Entry 3L28 (X-ray diffraction, 2.40 A resolution); this record covers chains B and E of the 6 polymer chains in the assembly.

[Chain B (and E)]
Molecule: Polymerase cofactor VP35
From: Zaire ebolavirus
Notes: fragment: vp35 interferon inhibitory domain; chain E of this document is another copy of the same molecule, construct and numbering; everything in this record applies to it too
UniProt: Q05127 (VP35_EBOZM); residue numbers follow UniProt; this construct covers 215-340
Chain sequence (129 residues; row label = number of the first residue in the row):
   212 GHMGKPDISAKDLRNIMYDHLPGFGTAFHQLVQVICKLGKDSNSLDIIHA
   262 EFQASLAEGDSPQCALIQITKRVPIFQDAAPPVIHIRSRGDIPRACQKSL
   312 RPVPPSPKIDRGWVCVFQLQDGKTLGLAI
Not modelled in the structure: 212-217 (chain E: 212-221, 253-255)
Modified positions: Mse214 (selenomethionine); Mse228 (selenomethionine; parent Met)
Sequence notes: expression tag (212-214); engineered mutation Ala339 (Lys in Q05127)
Swiss-Prot annotation at these positions:
  - modified residue (Phosphoserine): Ser310, Ser317
  - cross-link: Lys309 (Glycyl lysine isopeptide (Lys-Gly) (interchain with G-Cter in ubiquitin))
  - mutagenesis: Phe239 (F239A: Complete loss of interaction with host PRKRA and subsequent immune response inhibition), Arg305 (R305A: No effect on IRF3 promoter inhibition), Lys309 (K309A: Partial loss of IRF3 promoter inhibition. Complete loss of dsRNA-binding; K309R: Partial loss of the ability to efficiently antagonize the type I IFN response), Arg312 (R312A: Complete loss of IRF3 promoter inhibition; dsRNA-binding and interaction with host PRKRA), Ser317 (S317A: Impaired viral replication; S317D: No effect on viral replication), Lys319 (K319A: Complete loss of dsRNA binding activity; when associated with A-322), Arg322 (R322A: Complete loss of dsRNA binding activity; when associated with A-319)

[Interface between chain B and chain E]
Residue-residue contacts (24):
  Leu249(B) with Asp289(E)
  Gln288(B) with Leu249(E); Asp252(E)
  Asp289(B) with Leu249(E); Asp289(E); Ala290(E); Ala291(E), hydrogen bond (backbone-backbone)
  Ala290(B) with Asp289(E)
  Ala291(B) with Asp289(E), hydrogen bond (backbone-backbone); Ser317(E)
  Pro292(B) with Ser317(E)
  Val294(B) with Ser317(E)
  Pro316(B) with Pro318(E); Val327(E), hydrophobic; Gln329(E); Thr335(E)
  Ser317(B) with Ala291(E); Pro292(E), hydrogen bond (side chain-backbone); Val294(E); Pro318(E)
  Lys319(B) with Ala291(E); Pro292(E), hydrogen bond (side chain-backbone)
  Gln329(B) with Pro316(E)
  Thr335(B) with Pro316(E)
Other interface residues (no listed pair), chain B (15 interface residues in all): Pro285, Pro318, Ile320
Other interface residues (no listed pair), chain E (16 interface residues in all): Pro293, Pro315, Lys319

[Summary]
The interface between chain B and chain E involves 15 residues on one side and 16 on the other, with 4
hydrogen bonds. Polar contacts include Ser317(B)-Pro292(E), Lys319(B)-Pro292(E) and Asp289(B)-Ala291(E).
Curated annotation (UniProt) lists 7 mutagenesis sites on chain B.
Chain B and chain E are both Polymerase cofactor VP35 (Zaire ebolavirus); the structure, Crystal structure of
Zaire Ebola VP35 interferon inhibitory domain K339A mutant, was determined by X-ray diffraction, deposited
together with 3L25, 3L26 and 3L27.
